PDB entry 6ZQJ | electron microscopy, 4.20 A resolution (low resolution: residue-level contacts below are approximate; hydrogen-bond / salt-bridge calls are withheld) | chains D and E of the 9 polymer chains in the assembly

Chain D:
Molecule: Genome polyprotein
Organism: Spondweni virus
Reference sequence: C8XPB6 (C8XPB6_9FLAV); residues 1-505 here correspond to UniProt positions 290-794 (UniProt number = residue number + 289)
Sequence (505 residues; each row starts with the number of its first residue):
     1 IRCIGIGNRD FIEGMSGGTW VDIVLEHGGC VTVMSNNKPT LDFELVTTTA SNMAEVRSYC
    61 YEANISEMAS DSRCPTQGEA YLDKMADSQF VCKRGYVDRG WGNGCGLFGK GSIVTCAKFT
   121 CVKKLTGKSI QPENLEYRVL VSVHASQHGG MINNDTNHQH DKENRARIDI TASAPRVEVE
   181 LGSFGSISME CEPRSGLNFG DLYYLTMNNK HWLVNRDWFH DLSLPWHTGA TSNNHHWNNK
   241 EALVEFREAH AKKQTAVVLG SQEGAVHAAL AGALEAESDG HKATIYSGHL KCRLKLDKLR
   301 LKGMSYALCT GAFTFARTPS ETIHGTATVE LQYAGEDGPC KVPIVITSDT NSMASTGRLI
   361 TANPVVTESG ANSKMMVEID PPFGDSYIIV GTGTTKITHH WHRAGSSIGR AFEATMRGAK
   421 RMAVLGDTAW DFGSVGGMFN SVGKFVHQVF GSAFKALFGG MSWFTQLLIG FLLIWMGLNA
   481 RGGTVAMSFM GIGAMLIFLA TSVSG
Unresolved in the structure: 505
Sequence notes: conflict Asn-37 (Asp326 in C8XPB6), Ile-187 (Phe476 in C8XPB6)
Disulfide bonds: Cys-3/Cys-30, Cys-60/Cys-121, Cys-74/Cys-105, Cys-92/Cys-116, Cys-191/Cys-292, Cys-309/Cys-340

Chain E:
Molecule: prM
Organism: Spondweni virus
Reference sequence: C8XPB6 (C8XPB6_9FLAV); residues 1-169 here correspond to UniProt positions 121-289 (UniProt number = residue number + 120)
Sequence (169 residues; row label = number of the first residue in the row):
     1 VEVTKKGDTY YMFADKKDAG KVVTFETESG PNRCSIQAMD IGHMCPATMS YECPVLEPQY
    61 EPEDVDCWCN STAAWIVYGT CTHKTTGETR RSRRSITLPS HASQKLETRS STWLESREYS
   121 KYLIKVENWI LRNPGYALVA AVIGWTLGSS RSQKIIFVTL LMLVAPAYS
Unresolved in the structure: 102-169
Disulfide bonds: Cys-34/Cys-69, Cys-45/Cys-81, Cys-53/Cys-67
Covalently attached groups: N-acetylglucosamine (NAG) linked to Asn-70

Chain D / chain E interface:
Residue-residue contacts (47):
  Glu-62(D) / Arg-90(E)
  Asn-64(D) / Arg-90(E)
  Ile-65(D) / Glu-88(E)
  Glu-67(D) / Thr-48(E)
  Met-68(D) / Thr-48(E)
  Met-68(D) / Met-49(E)
  Met-68(D) / Ser-50(E)
  Met-68(D) / Thr-80(E)
  Ala-69(D) / Ser-50(E)
  Ser-70(D) / Ser-50(E)
  Ser-70(D) / Tyr-51(E)
  Ser-70(D) / Trp-75(E)
  Gly-102(D) / Glu-61(E)
  Gly-102(D) / Pro-62(E)
  Gly-102(D) / Glu-63(E)
  Gly-102(D) / Val-65(E)
  Asn-103(D) / Pro-54(E)
  Asn-103(D) / Glu-63(E)
  Asn-103(D) / Asp-64(E)
  Asn-103(D) / Val-65(E)
  Gly-104(D) / Val-55(E)
  Asn-215(D) / His-101(E)
  Trp-218(D) / Pro-99(E)
  Trp-218(D) / Ser-100(E)
  Asp-221(D) / Pro-99(E)
  Leu-222(D) / Leu-98(E)
  Ser-223(D) / Ile-96(E)
  Glu-245(D) / Ser-92(E)
  Glu-245(D) / Arg-94(E)
  Ala-251(D) / Asp-64(E)
  Lys-252(D) / Glu-52(E)
  Lys-252(D) / Pro-54(E)
  Lys-253(D) / Tyr-51(E)
  Lys-253(D) / Asp-66(E)
  Val-257(D) / Ser-92(E)
  Val-258(D) / Arg-90(E)
  Val-258(D) / Ser-92(E)
  Leu-259(D) / Ser-92(E)
  Leu-259(D) / Arg-94(E)
  Gln-262(D) / Ile-96(E)
  Ala-265(D) / Ile-96(E)
  Val-266(D) / Leu-98(E)
  Ala-269(D) / Pro-99(E)
  Ala-269(D) / Ser-100(E)
  Ala-269(D) / His-101(E)
  Gly-272(D) / His-101(E)
  Ala-273(D) / His-101(E)
Interface residues without a listed pair, chain D (38 interface residues in all): Ala-63, Ser-66, Asp-71, Leu-82, Trp-101, Ala-242, His-250, Gln-254, Thr-255, Gly-260
Interface residues without a listed pair, chain E (27 interface residues in all): Pro-46, Leu-56, Tyr-60

Overview:
The interface between chain D and chain E involves 38 residues on one side and 27 on the other. Covalently
linked N-acetylglucosamine: at Asn-70(E).
Here chain D is Genome polyprotein and chain E is prM, both from Spondweni virus. Entry 6ZQJ (Cryo-EM
structure of trimeric prME spike of Spondweni virus) was determined by electron microscopy together with 6ZQI,
6ZQU, 6ZQV and 6ZQW from the same study.
